PDB entry 5YIZ | X-ray diffraction, 2.00 A resolution | chain A

== Chain A ==
Name: Protein cereblon
Organism: Mus musculus
Reference sequence: Q8C7D2 (CRBN_MOUSE); residue numbers follow UniProt; this construct covers 322-430
Chain sequence (111 residues; each row starts with the number of its first residue):
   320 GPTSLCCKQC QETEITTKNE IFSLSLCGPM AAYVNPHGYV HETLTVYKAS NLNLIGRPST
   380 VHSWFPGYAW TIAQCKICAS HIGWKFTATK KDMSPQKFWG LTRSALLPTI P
Not modelled in the structure: 320, 350-359, 428-430
Differences from the reference sequence: expression tag (320-321)
Ion coordination: Zn2+: Cys326, Cys329, Cys394, Cys397
Residues lining bound ligands: S-Thalidomide (EF2): Val380, His381, Ser382, Trp383, Trp389, Trp403, Phe405
Curated features (UniProtKB/Swiss-Prot):
  - binding site (Zn(2+)): Cys326, Cys329, Cys394, Cys397
  - binding site ((S)-thalidomide): His381, Trp383, Trp389
Reported in the primary citation:
  - binding site for S-Thalidomide: Trp383, Trp389, Trp403

== Overview ==
Ligands of chain A: S-Thalidomide. Cys326, Cys329, Cys394 and Cys397 coordinate Zn2+. Curated annotation
(UniProt) lists 4 Zn2+-binding residues and 3 (S)-thalidomide-binding residues. The paper reports a binding
site for S-Thalidomide at Trp383, Trp389 and Trp403.
Chain A is Protein cereblon (Mus musculus); the structure, Mouse Cereblon thalidomide binding domain complexed
with racemic thalidomide, was determined by X-ray diffraction, deposited together with 5YJ0 and 5YJ1.
